Entry 7UOJ (electron microscopy, 4.02 A resolution (low resolution: residue-level contacts below are approximate; hydrogen-bond / salt-bridge calls are withheld)); this record covers chains G and h of the 18 polymer chains in the assembly.

[Chain G]
Name: Envelope glycoprotein gp120
Source organism: Human immunodeficiency virus 1
Reference sequence: Q2N0S6 (Q2N0S6_9HIV1); the construct lacks a stretch of the UniProt sequence and is renumbered around it, so the offset changes along the chain: 31-141 = UniProt 30-140; 150-185 = UniProt 141-176; 188-309 = UniProt 187-308; 312-321 = UniProt 309-318; 2 more segments
Chain sequence (481 residues; numbered 31 to 513 plus 11 insertion-coded residues; 13 numbers in that range are skipped by the numbering (no residue carries them; nothing is unmodelled there); the number before each row is that of its first residue; a row labelled like 185A-185J holds insertion residues (185A, then the next letters in order)):
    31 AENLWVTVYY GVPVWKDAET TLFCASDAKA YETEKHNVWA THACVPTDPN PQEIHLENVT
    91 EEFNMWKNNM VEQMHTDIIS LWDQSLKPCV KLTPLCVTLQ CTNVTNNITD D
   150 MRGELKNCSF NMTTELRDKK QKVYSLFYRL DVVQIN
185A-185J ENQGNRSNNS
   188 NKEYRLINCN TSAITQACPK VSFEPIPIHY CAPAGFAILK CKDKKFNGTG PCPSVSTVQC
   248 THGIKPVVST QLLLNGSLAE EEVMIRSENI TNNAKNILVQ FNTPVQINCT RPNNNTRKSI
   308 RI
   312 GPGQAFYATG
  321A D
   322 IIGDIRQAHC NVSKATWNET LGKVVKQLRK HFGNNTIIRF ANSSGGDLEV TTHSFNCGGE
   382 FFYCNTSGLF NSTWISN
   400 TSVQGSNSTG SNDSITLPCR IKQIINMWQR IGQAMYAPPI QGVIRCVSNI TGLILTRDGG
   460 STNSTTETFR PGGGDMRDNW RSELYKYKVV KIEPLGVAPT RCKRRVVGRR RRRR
Unresolved in the structure: 185A-185J, 400-410, 506-513
Differences from the reference sequence: engineered mutation Asn332 (Thr330 in Q2N0S6), Cys501 (Ala498 in Q2N0S6); expression tag (509-513)
Cystine bridges: Cys54-Cys74, Cys119-Cys205, Cys126-Cys196, Cys131-Cys157, Cys218-Cys247, Cys228-Cys239, Cys296-Cys331, Cys378-Cys445, Cys385-Cys418
Glycans and other covalent adducts: N-acetylglucosamine (NAG) linked to Asn88, Asn133, Asn156, Asn160, Asn197, Asn234, Asn262, Asn276, Asn295, Asn301, Asn339, Asn363, Asn386, Asn392, Asn448; glycan linked to Asn332

[Chain h]
Name: PGT121 Fab heavy chain
Source organism: Homo sapiens
Notes: antibody fragment or engineered binder
Chain sequence (235 residues; each row starts with the number of its first residue; a row labelled like 82A-82C holds insertion residues (82A, then the next letters in order)):
     1 QMQLQESGPG LVKPSETLSL TCSVSGASIS DSYWSWIRRS PGKGLEWIGY VHKSGDTNYS
    61 PSLKSRVNLS LDTSKNQVSL SL
82A-82C VAA
    83 TAADSGKYYC ARTLHGRR
100A-100R IYGIVAFNEWFTYFYMDV
   101 WGNGTQVTVS SASTKGPSVF PLAPSSKSTS GGTAALGCLV KDYFPEPVTV SWNSGALTSG
   161 VHTFPAVLQS SGLYSLSSVV TVPSSSLGTQ TYICNVNHKP SNTKVDKRVE PKSC
Unresolved in the structure: 113-214
Cystine bridges: Cys22-Cys92

[Interface between chain G and chain h]
Residue-residue contacts - 10 pairs, chain G then chain h:
  Met150(G) with Glu100I(h)
  Ile326(G) with Tyr100B(h)
  Arg327(G) with Tyr100B(h); Gly100C(h); Ile100D(h)
  Gln328(G) with Phe100G(h); Glu100I(h)
  His330(G) with Ile100D(h)
  Thr415(G) with Phe100G(h)
  Pro417(G) with Phe100G(h)
Other interface residues (no listed pair), chain G (10 interface residues in all): Thr139, Asp325, Leu416
Other interface residues (no listed pair), chain h (6 interface residues in all): Asn100H

[In short]
The interface between chain G and chain h involves 10 residues on one side and 6 on the other. Covalently
linked N-acetylglucosamine: at Asn88(G), Asn133(G), Asn156(G), Asn160(G), Asn197(G) and Asn234(G) and 9 more.
Here chain G is Envelope glycoprotein gp120 (Human immunodeficiency virus 1) and chain h is PGT121 Fab heavy
chain (Homo sapiens). Entry 7UOJ (The CryoEM structure of N49-P9.6-FR3 and PGT121 Fabs in complex with BG505
SOSIP.664) was determined by electron microscopy.
